Entry 5A3C (X-ray diffraction, 2.03 A resolution); this record covers chain A.

== Chain A ==
Name: SIR2 family protein
Organism: Streptococcus pyogenes
Notes: EC 2.4.2.30
UniProt: Q1JGN6 (Q1JGN6_STRPD); numbering as in UniProt (aligned over 1-293)
Sequence (303 residues; each row starts with the number of its first residue; numbers below 1 keep their minus sign (Met-9 is residue -9)):
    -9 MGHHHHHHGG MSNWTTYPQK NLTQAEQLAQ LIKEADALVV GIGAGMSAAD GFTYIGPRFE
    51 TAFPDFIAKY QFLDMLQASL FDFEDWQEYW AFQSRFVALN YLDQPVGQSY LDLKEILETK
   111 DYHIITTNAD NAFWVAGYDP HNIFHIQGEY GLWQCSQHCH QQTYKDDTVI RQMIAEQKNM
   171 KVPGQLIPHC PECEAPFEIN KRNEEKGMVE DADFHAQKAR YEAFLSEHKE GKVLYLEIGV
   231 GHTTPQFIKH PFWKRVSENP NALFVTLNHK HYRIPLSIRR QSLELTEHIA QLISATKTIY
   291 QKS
Unresolved in the structure: -9 to 2, 7-10, 293
Sequence notes: expression tag (-9 to 0)
Metal / ion sites: Zn2+: Cys145, Cys149, Cys180, Cys183
Small-molecule neighbours:
  - glycine (GLY), molecule 1: Tyr60, Gln61, Phe62, Gln67, Phe71
  - glycine (GLY), molecule 2: Asp75, Trp76, Gln77, Ile177
  - glycine (GLY), molecule 3: Lys110, Asp111, Tyr112, Asn132, Phe214
  - NAD (nicotinamide-adenine-dinucleotide): Gly33, Ala34, Gly35, Ser37, Ala38, Ala39, Tyr44, Leu66, Thr117, Asn118, Ala119, Asp120, Gln137, Tyr140, Gly229, Val230, Gly231, His232, Thr233, Thr234, Leu257, Asn258, His259, Lys260, Tyr262, Glu277, His278, Ile279
Reported in the primary citation:
  - binding site for NAD: Ala34, Ala119, Asp120, Gln137, Gly229 to Pro235, Asn258, His259
  - conformationally variable residues (side-chain flip): His259
  - catalytic residues: Asn118, Gln137
  - contacts within the chain: Gln137-Arg192
  - mutagenesis - N118A: abolished catalytic activity on lipoylated GcvH-L
  - mutagenesis - Q137H: abolished catalytic activity

== In short ==
Bound to chain A: 3 copies of glycine and NAD. The Zn2+ site is built by Cys145, Cys149, Cys180 and Cys183.
From the paper: catalytic residues Asn118 and Gln137; N118A abolishes catalytic activity on lipoylated GcvH-L.
Chain A is SIR2 family protein (Streptococcus pyogenes); the structure, Crystal structure of the
ADP-ribosylating sirtuin (SirTM) from Streptococcus pyogenes in complex with NAD, was determined by X-ray
diffraction together with 5A35, 5A3A and 5A3B from the same study.
